Entry 8X5D (electron microscopy, 3.10 A resolution); this record covers chains O and J of the 13 polymer chains in the assembly.

== Chain O ==
Molecule: 184-nt RNA strand
Source organism: Mycobacterium tuberculosis
Sequence (184 nucleotides; row label = number of the first residue in the row; numbers below 1 keep their minus sign (G-27 is residue -27)):
   -27 GUCGUCAGAC CCAAAACCCC GAGAGGGGAC GGAAACUUAA AACCGUGUUG CACUGCAACC
    33 CGGAAUUCUU GCACGUCGUC AGACCCAAAA CCCCGAGAGG GGACGGAAAC UUAAAACCGU
    93 GUUGCACUGC AACCCGGAAU UCUUGCACGU CGUCAGACCC AAAACCCCGA GAGGGGACGG
   153 AAAC
Not modelled in the structure: -27 to 3, 51-156

== Chain J ==
Name: CRISPR system Cms endoribonuclease Csm3
Source organism: Mycobacterium tuberculosis
UniProt: A0A045JG98 (A0A045JG98_MYCTX); residue numbers follow UniProt; this construct covers 1-236
Sequence (239 residues; row label = number of the first residue in the row; numbers below 1 keep their minus sign (Met-2 is residue -2)):
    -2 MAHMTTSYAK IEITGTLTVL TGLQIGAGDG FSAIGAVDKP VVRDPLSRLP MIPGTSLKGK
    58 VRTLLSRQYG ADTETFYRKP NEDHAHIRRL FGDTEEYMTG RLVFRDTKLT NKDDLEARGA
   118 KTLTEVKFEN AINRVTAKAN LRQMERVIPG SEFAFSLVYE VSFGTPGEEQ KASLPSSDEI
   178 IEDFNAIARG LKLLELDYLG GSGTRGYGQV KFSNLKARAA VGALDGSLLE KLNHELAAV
Not modelled in the structure: -2 to 1
Construct notes: initiating methionine (-2); expression tag (-1 to 0)

== Chain O / chain J interface ==
Pairs across the interface (45; chain O residue first):
  C23(O) - Asp90(J)  hydrogen bond to the sugar
  C23(O) - Thr91(J)  base contact
  C23(O) - Met95(J)  hydrogen bond to the sugar
  C23(O) - Thr96(J)  sugar contact
  A24(O) - Arg59(J)  hydrogen bond to the phosphate
  A24(O) - Pro77(J)  sugar contact
  A24(O) - Phe88(J)  sugar contact
  A24(O) - Gly89(J)  sugar contact
  A24(O) - Asp90(J)  sugar contact
  A24(O) - Thr91(J)  sugar contact
  A24(O) - Gly97(J)  phosphate contact
  C25(O) - Lys55(J)  salt bridge to the phosphate
  C25(O) - Arg59(J)  salt bridge to the phosphate
  U26(O) - Thr52(J)  sugar contact
  U26(O) - Ser53(J)  phosphate contact
  U26(O) - Gly56(J)  sugar contact
  U26(O) - Lys57(J)  base contact
  U26(O) - Thr60(J)  base contact
  U26(O) - Arg64(J)  base contact
  G27(O) - Gly23(J)  sugar contact
  G27(O) - Gly25(J)  base contact
  G27(O) - Thr52(J)  phosphate contact
  G27(O) - Ser53(J)  hydrogen bond to the phosphate
  C28(O) - Gly23(J)  hydrogen bond to the phosphate
  C28(O) - Gly197(J)  sugar contact
  C28(O) - Gly198(J)  phosphate contact
  A29(O) - Tyr195(J)  hydrogen bond to the phosphate
  A29(O) - Gly198(J)  phosphate contact
  A29(O) - Ser199(J)  hydrogen bond to the phosphate
  A30(O) - Thr201(J)  hydrogen bond to the phosphate
  A30(O) - Arg202(J)  salt bridge to the phosphate
  C31(O) - Asn127(J)  hydrogen bond to the sugar
  C31(O) - Ala128(J)  base contact
  C31(O) - Arg139(J)  hydrogen bond to the sugar
  C31(O) - Arg202(J)  salt bridge to the phosphate
  C32(O) - Asn127(J)  sugar contact
  C32(O) - Ala128(J)  phosphate contact
  C32(O) - Ile129(J)  hydrogen bond to the phosphate
  C33(O) - Phe125(J)  base contact
  C33(O) - Glu126(J)  phosphate contact
  C33(O) - Asn127(J)  hydrogen bond to the phosphate
  C33(O) - Leu138(J)  base contact
  G34(O) - Ile129(J)  sugar contact
  G34(O) - Ala134(J)  base contact
  G34(O) - Ala136(J)  base contact
Other interface residues (no listed pair), chain J (39 interface residues in all): Gln21, Ile22, Ala24, Lys124, Lys135, Gly200

== Summary ==
12 residues of chain O and 39 residues of chain J are in contact, with 12 hydrogen bonds and 4 salt bridges.
Polar contacts include C23(O)-Asp90(J), C23(O)-Met95(J) and C31(O)-Asn127(J).
Here chain O is a 184-nt RNA strand and chain J is CRISPR system Cms endoribonuclease Csm3, both from
Mycobacterium tuberculosis. Entry 8X5D (The cryo-EM structure of the Mycobacterium tuberculosis CRISPR-Csm
complex) was determined by electron microscopy (same publication as 8WFX).
